PDB entry 2C0Q | X-ray diffraction, 2.50 A resolution | chains A and B

[Chain A (and B)]
Protein: Acetylcholinesterase
From: Mus musculus
Notes: EC 3.1.1.7; fragment: catalytic domain, residues 32-574; chain B of this document is another copy of the same molecule, construct and numbering; everything in this record applies to it too
UniProt: P21836 (ACES_MOUSE); residues 1-543 here correspond to UniProt positions 32-574 (UniProt number = residue number + 31)
Chain sequence (548 residues; row label = number of the first residue in the row):
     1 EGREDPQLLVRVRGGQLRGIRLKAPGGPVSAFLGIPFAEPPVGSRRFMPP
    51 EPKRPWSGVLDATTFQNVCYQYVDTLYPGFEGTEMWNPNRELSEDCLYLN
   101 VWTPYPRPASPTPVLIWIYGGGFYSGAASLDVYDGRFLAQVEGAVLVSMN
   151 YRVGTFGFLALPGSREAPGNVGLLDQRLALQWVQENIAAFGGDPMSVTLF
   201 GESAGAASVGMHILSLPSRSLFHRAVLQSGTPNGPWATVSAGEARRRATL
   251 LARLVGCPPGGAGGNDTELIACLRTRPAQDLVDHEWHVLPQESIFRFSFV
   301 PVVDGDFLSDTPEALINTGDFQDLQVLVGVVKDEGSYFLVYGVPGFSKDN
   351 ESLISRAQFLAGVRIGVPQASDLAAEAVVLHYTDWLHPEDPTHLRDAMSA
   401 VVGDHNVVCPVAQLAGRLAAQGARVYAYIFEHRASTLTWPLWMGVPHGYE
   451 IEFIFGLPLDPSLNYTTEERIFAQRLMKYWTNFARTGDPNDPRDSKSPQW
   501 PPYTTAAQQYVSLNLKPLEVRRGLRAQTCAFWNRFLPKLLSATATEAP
Disordered / not traced: 258-264, 543-548 (chain B: 1-3, 258-264, 545-548)
Disulfide bonds: Cys69-Cys96, Cys257-Cys272, Cys409-Cys529
Covalently attached groups: R-ethyl n,N-dimethylphosphonamidate (NTJ) linked to Ser203
Ligand contacts: R-ethyl n,N-dimethylphosphonamidate (NTJ): Gly120, Gly121, Gly122, Tyr124, Ala204, Trp236, Phe295, Phe297, Phe338, His447

[Interface between chain A and chain B]
Pairs across the interface - 36 pairs, chain A then chain B:
  Leu373(A) with Phe535(B), hydrophobic
  Glu376(A) with Lys538(B), salt bridge
  Ala377(A) with Phe535(B), hydrophobic
  Leu380(A) with Ala530(B); Arg534(B); Phe535(B)
  His381(A) with Gln527(B)
  Thr383(A) with Gln527(B), hydrogen bond (backbone-side chain)
  Asp384(A) with Gln527(B)
  Trp385(A) with Gln508(B), hydrogen bond (backbone-side chain); Ala526(B); Gln527(B), hydrogen bond (backbone-side chain); Ala530(B); Arg534(B)
  Leu386(A) with Ala506(B); Gln508(B); Arg522(B)
  His387(A) with Arg522(B)
  Gln508(A) with Trp385(B), hydrogen bond (side chain-backbone); Leu386(B)
  Arg522(A) with Leu386(B); His387(B), hydrogen bond
  Gly523(A) with Leu386(B)
  Ala526(A) with Trp385(B)
  Gln527(A) with His381(B); Thr383(B), hydrogen bond (side chain-backbone); Asp384(B); Trp385(B), hydrogen bond (side chain-backbone)
  Ala530(A) with Trp385(B)
  Arg534(A) with Trp385(B)
  Phe535(A) with Leu373(B), hydrophobic; Ala377(B), hydrophobic; Leu380(B), hydrophobic; Phe535(B), hydrophobic
  Lys538(A) with Glu376(B), salt bridge
  Leu539(A) with Leu539(B), hydrophobic
Other interface residues (no listed pair), chain A (22 interface residues in all): Ala506, Ala542
Other interface residues (no listed pair), chain B (21 interface residues in all): Gly523

[Overview]
22 residues of chain A face 21 of chain B across their interface; the contacts include 7 hydrogen bonds and 2
salt bridges. Polar contacts include Glu376(A)-Lys538(B), Thr383(A)-Gln527(B) and Trp385(A)-Gln508(B).
Covalently linked R-ethyl n,N-dimethylphosphonamidate: at Ser203(A).
Both chains are Acetylcholinesterase (Mus musculus). Entry 2C0Q (non-aged form of mouse acetylcholinesterase
inhibited by tabun) was determined by X-ray diffraction (same publication as 2C0P).
